Entry 5S57 (X-ray diffraction, 2.45 A resolution); this record covers chains C and E of the 6 polymer chains in the assembly.

[Chain C]
Molecule: Tubulin alpha-1B chain
Organism: Bos taurus
UniProt: P81947 (TBA1B_BOVIN); residues 1-451 here = UniProt positions 1-451
Chain sequence (451 residues; row label = number of the first residue in the row):
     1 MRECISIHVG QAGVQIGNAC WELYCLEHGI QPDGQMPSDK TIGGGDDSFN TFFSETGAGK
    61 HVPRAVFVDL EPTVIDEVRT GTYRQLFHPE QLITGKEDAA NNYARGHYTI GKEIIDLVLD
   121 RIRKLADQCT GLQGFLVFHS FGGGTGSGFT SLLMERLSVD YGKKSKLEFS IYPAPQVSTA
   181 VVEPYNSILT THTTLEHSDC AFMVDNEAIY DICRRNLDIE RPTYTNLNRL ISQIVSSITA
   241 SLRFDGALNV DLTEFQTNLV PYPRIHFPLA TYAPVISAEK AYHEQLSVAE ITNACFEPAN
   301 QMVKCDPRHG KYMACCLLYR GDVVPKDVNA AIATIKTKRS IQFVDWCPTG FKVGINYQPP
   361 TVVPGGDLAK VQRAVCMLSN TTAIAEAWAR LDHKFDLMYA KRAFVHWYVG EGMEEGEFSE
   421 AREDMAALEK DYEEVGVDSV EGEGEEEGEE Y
Disordered / not traced: 441-451
Metal / ion sites: Ca2+ site 1: Asp39, Thr41, Gly44, Glu55; Ca2+ site 2: Glu284 (shared with 1 residue of chain B)
Residues lining bound ligands: GTP (guanosine-5'-triphosphate): Gly10, Gln11, Ala12, Gln15, Ile16, Asp69, Asp98, Ala99, Ala100, Asn101, Ser140, Gly142, Gly143, Gly144, Thr145, Gly146, Ile171, Pro173, Val177, Ser178, Thr179, Glu183, Asn206, Tyr224, Leu227, Asn228, Ile231

[Chain E]
Molecule: Stathmin-4
Organism: Rattus norvegicus
UniProt: P63043 (STMN4_RAT); residues 5-145 here correspond to UniProt positions 49-189 (UniProt number = residue number + 44)
Chain sequence (143 residues; numbered 3 to 145; the number before each row is that of its first residue):
     3 MADMEVIELN KCTSGQSFEV ILKPPSFDGV PEFNASLPRR RDPSLEEIQK KLEAAEERRK
    63 YQEAELLKHL AEKREHEREV IQKAIEENNN FIKMAKEKLA QKMESNKENR EAHLAAMLER
   123 LQEKDKHAEE VRKNKELKEE ASR
Disordered / not traced: 3-5, 29-43, 144-145
Differences from the reference sequence: initiating methionine (3); expression tag (4)
Swiss-Prot annotation at these positions:
  - modified residue: Ser46 (Phosphoserine)

[How chain C and chain E interact]
Pairs across the interface - 34 pairs, chain C then chain E:
  His107(C) - Lys104(E)  hydrogen bond
  His107(C) - Met105(E)
  Tyr108(C) - Lys104(E)
  Tyr108(C) - Met105(E)  hydrophobic
  Tyr108(C) - Asn108(E)
  Thr109(C) - Arg112(E)
  Lys112(C) - Met105(E)
  Glu155(C) - Leu101(E)
  Glu155(C) - Lys104(E)  salt bridge
  Arg156(C) - Leu101(E)
  Ser158(C) - Phe93(E)
  Ser158(C) - Ile94(E)
  Val159(C) - Ile94(E)
  Val159(C) - Ala97(E)  hydrophobic
  Val159(C) - Lys98(E)
  Gly162(C) - Asn90(E)
  Gly162(C) - Ile94(E)
  Lys163(C) - Asn90(E)  hydrogen bond (backbone-side chain)
  Lys163(C) - Phe93(E)
  Thr193(C) - Lys104(E)
  Glu196(C) - Phe93(E)
  His197(C) - Phe93(E)
  His197(C) - Ala97(E)
  Val409(C) - His115(E)  hydrogen bond (backbone-side chain)
  Gly410(C) - Arg112(E)
  Gly410(C) - His115(E)
  Glu411(C) - Asn108(E)  hydrogen bond (backbone-side chain)
  Glu411(C) - Arg112(E)  salt bridge
  Gly412(C) - Asn108(E)  hydrogen bond (backbone-side chain)
  Gly412(C) - Asn111(E)  hydrogen bond (backbone-side chain)
  Gly412(C) - Arg112(E)
  Met413(C) - Asn108(E)
  Glu414(C) - Ser107(E)  hydrogen bond
  Glu414(C) - Asn111(E)  hydrogen bond
Other interface residues (no listed pair), chain C (20 interface residues in all): Leu152
Other interface residues (no listed pair), chain E (14 interface residues in all): Lys100

[Overview]
The interface between chain C and chain E involves 20 residues on one side and 14 on the other; the contacts
include 8 hydrogen bonds and 2 salt bridges. Polar pairs include Glu155(C)-Lys104(E), Glu411(C)-Arg112(E) and
His107(C)-Lys104(E). Chain C binds GTP.
Chain C is Tubulin alpha-1B chain (Bos taurus) and chain E is Stathmin-4 (Rattus norvegicus); the structure,
Tubulin-Z2856434883-complex, was determined by X-ray diffraction (same publication as 5S4L, 5S4M, 5S4N, 5S4O,
5S4P, 5S4Q and 52 further entries).
